PDB entry 3WMM | X-ray diffraction, 3.01 A resolution | chains C and M of the 36 polymer chains in the assembly

Chain C:
Protein: Photosynthetic reaction center C subunit
From: Thermochromatium tepidum
UniProt: D2Z0P5 (D2Z0P5_THETI); residues 1-404 here = UniProt positions 1-404
Chain sequence (404 residues; numbered 1 to 404; the number before each row is that of its first residue):
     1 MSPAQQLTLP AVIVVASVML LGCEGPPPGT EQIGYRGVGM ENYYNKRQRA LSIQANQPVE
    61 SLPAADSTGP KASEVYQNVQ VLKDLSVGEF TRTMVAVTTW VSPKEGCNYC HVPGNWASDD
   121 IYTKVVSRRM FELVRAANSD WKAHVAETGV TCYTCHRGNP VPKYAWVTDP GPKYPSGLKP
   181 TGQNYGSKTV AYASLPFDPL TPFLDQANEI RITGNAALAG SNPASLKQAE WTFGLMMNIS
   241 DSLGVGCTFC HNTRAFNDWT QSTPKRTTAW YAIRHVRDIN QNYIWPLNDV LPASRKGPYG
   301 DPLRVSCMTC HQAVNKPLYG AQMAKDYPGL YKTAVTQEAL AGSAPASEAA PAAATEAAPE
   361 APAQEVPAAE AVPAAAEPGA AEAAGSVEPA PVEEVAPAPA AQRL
Unresolved in the structure: 1-16, 334-404
Bound ions: heme Fe (4 sites), coordinated by Met94, His111, Met130, His144, His156, Met236, His251, His311; Ca2+: Gln183, Glu230
Residues lining bound ligands:
  - heme (HEM), molecule 1: Tyr76, Gln77, Asn78, Val79, Gln80, Val81, Leu82, Phe90, Met94, Val97, Thr98, Val101, Ser102, Gly106, Cys107, Cys110, His111, Trp116, Ala117, Lys124, Ser127, Arg128
  - heme (HEM), molecule 2: Val97, Val101, Tyr109, Cys110, Tyr122, Thr123, Val126, Ser127, Met130, Phe131, Leu133, Val134, Thr151, Cys152, Cys155, His156, Pro160, Val161, Pro162, Ala165, Ile279, Ile284, Leu291, Arg295, Leu303, Arg304, Val305, Thr309, Cys310
  - heme (HEM), molecule 3: His144, Val145, Ala146, Thr148, Gly149, Val150, Thr154, Leu204, Ile239, Leu243, Phe249, Lys265, Thr268, Ala269, Ala272, Ile273, Val276, Val305, Ser306, Cys307, Cys310, His311, Asn315, Lys316, Pro317
  - heme (HEM), molecule 4: Ile210, Arg211, Ile212, Thr213, Thr232, Phe233, Met236, Met237, Ile239, Ser240, Leu243, Val245, Cys247, Cys250, His251, Phe256, Asn257, Trp259, Arg266, Ala269, Trp270, Ile273, Arg274
Curated features (UniProtKB/Swiss-Prot):
  - binding site (heme): Met94, Cys107, Cys110, His111, Met130, His144, Cys152, Cys155, His156, Met236, Cys247, Cys250, His251, Cys307, Cys310, His311
  - lipidation: Cys23 (N-palmitoyl cysteine)

Chain M:
Protein: Photosynthetic reaction center M subunit
From: Thermochromatium tepidum
UniProt: A8ASG6 (A8ASG6_THETI); residues 1-325 here = UniProt positions 1-325
Chain sequence (325 residues; row label = number of the first residue in the row):
     1 MPEYQNIFTA VQVRAPAYPG VPLPKGNLPR IGRPIFSYWL GKIGDAQIGP IYLGLTGTLS
    61 IFFGLVAISI IGFNMLASVH WDVFQFLKHF FWLGLEPPPP QYGLRIPPLS EGGWWLMAGL
   121 FLTLSILLWW VRTYKRAEAL GMSQHLSWAF AAAIFFYLVL GFIRPVMMGS WAKAVPFGIF
   181 PHLDWTAAFS IRYGNLYYNP FHMLSIAFLY GSALLFAMHG ATILSVSRFG GDREIDQITH
   241 RGTAAERAAL FWRWTMGFNV TMESIHRWAW WCAVLTVITA GIGILLSGTV VDNWYLWAVK
   301 HGMAPAYPEV VTAVNPYETA AEVMQ
Unresolved in the structure: 1, 321-325
Bound ions: Fe ion: His219, Glu234, His266 (shared with 2 residues of chain L)
Residues lining bound ligands:
  - bacteriochlorophyll a (BCL), molecule 1: Ile68, Ile71, Leu122, Ile126, Phe150, Ala153, Phe156, Tyr157, Leu160, Phe177, Trp185, Thr186, Ala187, Phe189, Ser190, Asn195, Leu196, Tyr197, Asn199, His202, Ser205, Ile206, Leu209, Tyr210, Thr276, Val277, Thr279, Ala280, Gly283, Ile284
  - bacteriochlorophyll a (BCL), molecule 2: Trp129, Phe156, Tyr157, Leu160, Val175, Ile179, His182, Leu183, Trp185, Thr186
  - bacteriochlorophyll a (BCL), molecule 3: Thr186, Tyr197, Leu209, Tyr210
  - bacteriochlorophyll a (BCL), molecule 4: Tyr197, His202, Met203, Ile206, Ala207, Tyr210, Gly211, Leu214
  - bacteriopheophytin a (BPH), molecule 1: Ser60, Ile61, Leu65, Ile68, Ser125, Ile126, Trp129, Thr133, Leu146, Ala149, Phe150, Ala153, Ala273, Val274, Thr276, Val277
  - bacteriopheophytin a (BPH), molecule 2: Tyr210, Ala213, Leu214, Ala217, Met218, Trp252, Thr255, Met256
  - spirilloxanthin (CRT): Ile68, Ser69, Ile71, Gly72, Phe73, Met75, Phe90, Leu116, Gly119, Leu120, Thr123, Tyr157, Leu160, Gly161, Phe162, Trp171, Val175, Pro176, Phe177, Gly178, Ile179, His182
  - menaquinone 8 (MQ8): Leu214, Leu215, Met218, His219, Thr222, Ala248, Ala249, Trp252, Met256, Phe258, Asn259, Val260, Thr261, Met262, Ile265, Trp268
  - phosphatidylglycerol (PGW; (1R)-2-{[(S)-{[(2S)-2,3-dihydroxypropyl]oxy}(hydroxy)phosphoryl]oxy}-1-[(hexadecanoyloxy)methyl]ethyl (9Z)-octadec-9-enoate), molecule 1: Ile31, Gly32, Arg33, Ile35
  - phosphatidylglycerol (PGW), molecule 2: His145, Arg267, Trp271

How chain C and chain M interact:
Pairs across the interface (86):
  Ser17(C) - Phe91(M)
  Ile33(C) - Val311(M)
  Tyr35(C) - Pro308(M)
  Tyr35(C) - Val310(M)  hydrophobic
  Pro172(C) - Ser78(M)
  Lys173(C) - Ser78(M)
  Lys173(C) - His80(M)
  Tyr174(C) - His80(M)
  Pro175(C) - Ala77(M)
  Gly177(C) - Ser110(M)
  Leu178(C) - Ser110(M)
  Gln183(C) - Glu96(M)  hydrogen bond
  Gln183(C) - Pro181(M)
  Asn184(C) - Trp92(M)  hydrogen bond (side chain-backbone)
  Asn184(C) - Leu93(M)
  Asn184(C) - Gly94(M)  hydrogen bond (side chain-backbone)
  Asn184(C) - Glu96(M)  hydrogen bond
  Asn184(C) - Pro181(M)
  Tyr185(C) - Gln85(M)
  Tyr185(C) - His89(M)  hydrogen bond
  Gly186(C) - Trp92(M)
  Tyr192(C) - Trp92(M)
  Ala193(C) - Trp92(M)
  Ser194(C) - Trp92(M)
  Ser194(C) - Phe180(M)
  Ser194(C) - Pro181(M)
  Ser194(C) - Asp184(M)  hydrogen bond
  Leu195(C) - Asp184(M)
  Arg211(C) - Tyr317(M)
  Thr213(C) - Asn293(M)
  Gly214(C) - Asp292(M)
  Gly214(C) - Asn293(M)  hydrogen bond (backbone-side chain)
  Asn215(C) - Leu296(M)
  Ala216(C) - Asn293(M)
  Ala217(C) - Val291(M)
  Ala217(C) - Asp292(M)  hydrogen bond (backbone-backbone)
  Ala217(C) - Asn293(M)
  Ala217(C) - Lys300(M)
  Leu218(C) - Val290(M)
  Ala219(C) - Gly288(M)
  Ala219(C) - Thr289(M)
  Ala219(C) - Val290(M)
  Ala219(C) - Asp292(M)
  Asn222(C) - Arg192(M)  hydrogen bond (backbone-side chain)
  Asn222(C) - Asp292(M)
  Ala224(C) - Lys173(M)
  Ala224(C) - Arg192(M)  hydrogen bond (backbone-side chain)
  Ser225(C) - Lys173(M)
  Ser225(C) - Arg192(M)
  Leu226(C) - Lys173(M)
  Leu226(C) - Trp185(M)
  Leu226(C) - Phe189(M)  hydrophobic
  Leu226(C) - Arg192(M)
  Glu230(C) - Asp184(M)
  Glu230(C) - Ala188(M)
  Phe233(C) - Ala187(M)  hydrophobic
  Phe233(C) - Ile191(M)  hydrophobic
  Arg254(C) - Tyr295(M)  hydrogen bond
  Arg254(C) - Pro305(M)
  Arg254(C) - Tyr307(M)
  Trp259(C) - Thr312(M)
  Trp259(C) - Ala313(M)  hydrogen bond (backbone-backbone)
  Trp259(C) - Val314(M)
  Trp259(C) - Asn315(M)
  Trp259(C) - Pro316(M)
  Trp259(C) - Tyr317(M)  hydrophobic
  Thr260(C) - Glu309(M)
  Thr260(C) - Thr312(M)  hydrogen bond (backbone-side chain)
  Gln261(C) - Tyr295(M)  hydrogen bond
  Gln261(C) - Val311(M)
  Gln261(C) - Thr312(M)
  Ser262(C) - Val311(M)
  Ser262(C) - Thr312(M)  hydrogen bond (backbone-backbone)
  Ser262(C) - Ala313(M)  hydrogen bond (backbone-backbone)
  Thr263(C) - Val311(M)
  Thr263(C) - Ala313(M)
  Pro264(C) - Val311(M)
  Pro264(C) - Thr312(M)
  Pro264(C) - Ala313(M)
  Thr267(C) - Val314(M)
  Thr267(C) - Asn315(M)
  Thr267(C) - Pro316(M)
  Trp270(C) - Pro316(M)  hydrophobic
  Trp270(C) - Tyr317(M)
  Tyr271(C) - Pro316(M)
  Arg274(C) - Tyr317(M)
Interface residues without a listed pair, chain C (49 interface residues in all): Gly34, Thr181, Ile212, Pro223, Lys227, Ala229, Arg266
Interface residues without a listed pair, chain M (53 interface residues in all): Asn74, Trp81, Lys88, Pro100, Leu109, Trp114, Arg164, Ala172, Tyr193, Asn195, Tyr198

Overview:
The interface between chain C and chain M involves 49 residues on one side and 53 on the other, with 16
hydrogen bonds. Polar pairs include Gln183(C)-Glu96(M), Asn184(C)-Trp92(M) and Asn184(C)-Gly94(M). Ligands of
chain C: 4 copies of heme.
Chain C is Photosynthetic reaction center C subunit and chain M is Photosynthetic reaction center M subunit,
both from Thermochromatium tepidum; the structure, Crystal structure of the LH1-RC complex from
Thermochromatium tepidum in C2 form, was determined by X-ray diffraction.
